7OPY - chains F and B; structure by X-ray diffraction, 2.05 A resolution.

# Chain F (and B)
Protein: Glutathione transferase
Source organism: Camelus dromedarius
Notes: EC 2.5.1.18; chain B of this document is another copy of the same molecule, construct and numbering; everything in this record applies to it too
UniProt: G9B5E4 (G9B5E4_CAMDR); residues 0-217 here correspond to UniProt positions 1-218 (UniProt number = residue number + 1)
Amino-acid sequence (218 residues; numbered 0 to 217; the number before each row is that of its first residue; numbering starts at 0):
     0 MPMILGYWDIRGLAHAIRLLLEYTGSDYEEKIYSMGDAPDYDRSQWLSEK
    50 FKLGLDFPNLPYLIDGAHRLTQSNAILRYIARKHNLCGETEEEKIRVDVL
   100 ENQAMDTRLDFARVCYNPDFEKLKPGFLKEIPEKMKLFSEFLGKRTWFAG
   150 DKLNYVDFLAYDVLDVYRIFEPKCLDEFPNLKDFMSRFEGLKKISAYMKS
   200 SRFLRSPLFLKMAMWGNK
Unresolved in the structure: 0
Modified positions: C86 (S-hydroxycysteine; CSO)
Metal / ion sites: Na+: G142, R144
Residues lining bound ligands: S-(P-nitrobenzyl)glutathione (GTB): Y6, W7, L12, R42, W45, K49, N58, L59, P60, Q71, S72, M104, R107, L108, A111, Y115, F208, L209
From the paper describing this entry:
  - catalytic residues: Y6
  - binding site for S-(P-nitrobenzyl)glutathione: W7, L12, R42, W45, K49, N58, L59, Q71, S72, D105, R107, Y115, L209

# Interface between chain F and chain B
Contacting residue pairs - 52 pairs, chain F then chain B:
  D55(F) with L136(B); F140(B)
  F56(F) with V98(B), hydrophobic; Q102(B); L136(B), hydrophobic; F140(B), hydrophobic
  H67(F) with I94(B)
  L69(F) with I94(B), hydrophobic
  T70(F) with V98(B)
  Q71(F) with V98(B); N101(B); Q102(B), hydrogen bond; D105(B), hydrogen bond
  N73(F) with N101(B)
  A74(F) with D97(B); V98(B), hydrophobic
  R77(F) with R77(B); D97(B), salt bridge
  Y78(F) with E90(B); I94(B), hydrophobic
  R81(F) with E90(B), salt bridge; K93(B); I94(B); D97(B), salt bridge
  E90(F) with Y78(B); R81(B), salt bridge
  E91(F) with H67(B), salt bridge
  K93(F) with R81(B)
  I94(F) with H67(B); L69(B), hydrophobic; Y78(B), hydrophobic; R81(B)
  D97(F) with A74(B); R77(B), salt bridge; R81(B), salt bridge
  V98(F) with F56(B), hydrophobic; T70(B); Q71(B); A74(B)
  E100(F) with R77(B), salt bridge
  N101(F) with Q71(B); N73(B), hydrogen bond; R77(B)
  Q102(F) with F56(B); Q71(B), hydrogen bond
  D105(F) with Q71(B), hydrogen bond
  R112(F) with R112(B)
  L136(F) with D55(B); F56(B), hydrophobic
  F137(F) with F56(B)
  F140(F) with D55(B); F56(B), hydrophobic
Also at the interface, not in a pair above, chain F (28 interface residues in all): P57, E132, Y154
Also at the interface, not in a pair above, chain B (26 interface residues in all): F50, P57, N58, F137

# In short
The interface between chain F and chain B involves 28 residues on one side and 26 on the other; the contacts
include 5 hydrogen bonds and 8 salt bridges. Among the polar pairs are R77(F)-D97(B), R81(F)-E90(B) and
R81(F)-D97(B). The paper reports the catalytic residue Y6(F); a binding site for S-(P-nitrobenzyl)glutathione
at W7(F), L12(F) and R42(F) among others.
Chain F and chain B are both Glutathione transferase (Camelus dromedarius); the structure, Camel GSTM1-1 in
complex with S-(p-nitrobenzyl)glutathione, was determined by X-ray diffraction, deposited together with 7OPZ.
